Entry 7SP4 (electron microscopy, 3.71 A resolution); this record covers chains 0 and r of the 54 polymer chains in the assembly.

[Chain 0 (and r)]
Name: Gene 7 protein
Source organism: Shigella phage Sf6
Notes: chain r of this document is another copy of the same molecule, construct and numbering; everything in this record applies to it too
UniProt: Q716G8 (Q716G8_BPSFV); numbering as in UniProt (aligned over 1-160)
Chain sequence (160 residues; numbered 1 to 160; the number before each row is that of its first residue):
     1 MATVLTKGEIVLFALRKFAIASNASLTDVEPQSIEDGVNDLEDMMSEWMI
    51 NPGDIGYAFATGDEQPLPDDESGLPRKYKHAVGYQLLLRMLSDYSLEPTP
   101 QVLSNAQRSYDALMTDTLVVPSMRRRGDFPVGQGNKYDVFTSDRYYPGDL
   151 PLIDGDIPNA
Disordered / not traced: 1-2, 152-160 (chain r: 1-2, 159-160)

[How chain 0 and chain r interact]
Contacting residue pairs - 37 pairs, chain 0 then chain r:
  Glu-30(0) / Asn-23(r)
  Gln-32(0) / Asn-23(r)
  Asp-36(0) / Arg-16(r)  salt bridge
  Asp-40(0) / Phe-13(r)
  Asp-40(0) / Arg-16(r)  salt bridge
  Asp-40(0) / Lys-17(r)  salt bridge
  Asp-40(0) / His-80(r)
  Asp-43(0) / Arg-76(r)
  Asp-43(0) / Lys-79(r)  salt bridge
  Asp-43(0) / His-80(r)  salt bridge
  Met-44(0) / His-80(r)
  Ser-46(0) / Arg-76(r)
  Ser-46(0) / Lys-77(r)
  Glu-47(0) / Lys-77(r)
  Glu-47(0) / Tyr-78(r)
  Glu-47(0) / Lys-79(r)
  Glu-47(0) / His-80(r)  salt bridge
  Glu-47(0) / Ala-81(r)
  Ile-50(0) / Ala-112(r)
  Ile-50(0) / Asp-116(r)
  Gly-62(0) / Thr-3(r)  hydrogen bond (backbone-side chain)
  Leu-88(0) / Gln-101(r)
  Leu-88(0) / Asn-105(r)
  Arg-89(0) / Lys-17(r)
  Arg-89(0) / His-80(r)
  Arg-89(0) / Tyr-84(r)  hydrogen bond (backbone-side chain)
  Arg-89(0) / Asn-105(r)
  Met-90(0) / Lys-17(r)
  Ser-92(0) / Lys-17(r)  hydrogen bond (side chain-backbone)
  Ser-92(0) / Val-102(r)
  Asp-93(0) / Arg-16(r)
  Asp-93(0) / Lys-17(r)
  Tyr-94(0) / Ala-24(r)  hydrophobic
  Glu-97(0) / Thr-99(r)
  Glu-97(0) / Pro-100(r)
  Pro-98(0) / Gln-101(r)
  Tyr-110(0) / Arg-108(r)
Other interface residues (no listed pair), chain 0 (22 interface residues in all): Asp-63, Glu-64, Leu-103
Other interface residues (no listed pair), chain r (25 interface residues in all): Phe-18, Ser-22, Ser-109, Thr-115

[Overview]
22 residues of chain 0 and 25 residues of chain r are in contact, with 3 hydrogen bonds and 6 salt bridges.
Among the polar pairs are Asp-36(0)/Arg-16(r), Asp-40(0)/Arg-16(r) and Asp-40(0)/Lys-17(r).
Both chains are Gene 7 protein (Shigella phage Sf6). Entry 7SP4 (In situ cryo-EM structure of bacteriophage
Sf6 gp3:gp7:gp5 complex in conformation 2 at 3.71A resolution) was determined by electron microscopy,
deposited together with 7UKJ, 7SPU, 7SFS and 7SG7.
